Entry 4A0V (electron microscopy, 10.70 A resolution (very low resolution: no residue pairs are listed; an interface is given only as per-side residue counts)); this record covers chains J and N of the 16 polymer chains in the assembly.

Chain J (and N):
Name: T-complex protein 1 subunit beta
From: Bos taurus
Notes: chain N of this document is another copy of the same molecule, construct and numbering; everything in this record applies to it too
UniProt: Q3ZBH0 (TCPB_BOVIN); residues 1-513 here correspond to UniProt positions 14-526 (UniProt number = residue number + 13)
Sequence (513 residues; each row starts with the number of its first residue):
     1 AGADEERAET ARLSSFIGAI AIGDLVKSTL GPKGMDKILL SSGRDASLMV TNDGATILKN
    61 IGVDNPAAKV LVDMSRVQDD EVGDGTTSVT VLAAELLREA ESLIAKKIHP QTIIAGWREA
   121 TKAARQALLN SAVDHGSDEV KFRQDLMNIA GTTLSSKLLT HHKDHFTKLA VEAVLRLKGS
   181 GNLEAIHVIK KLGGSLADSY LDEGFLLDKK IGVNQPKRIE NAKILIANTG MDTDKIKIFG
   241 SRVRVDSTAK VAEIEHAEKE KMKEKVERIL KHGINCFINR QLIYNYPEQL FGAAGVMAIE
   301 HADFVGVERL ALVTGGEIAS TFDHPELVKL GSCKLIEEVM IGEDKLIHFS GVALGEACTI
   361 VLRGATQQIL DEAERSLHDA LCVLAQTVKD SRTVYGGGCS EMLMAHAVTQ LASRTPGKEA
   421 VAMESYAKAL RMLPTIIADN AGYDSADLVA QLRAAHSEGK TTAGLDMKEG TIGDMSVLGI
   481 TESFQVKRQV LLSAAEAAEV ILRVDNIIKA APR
Curated features (UniProtKB/Swiss-Prot):
  - binding site (ADP): Gly31, Gly85, Thr86, Thr87, Ser88, Ser155, Ser156, Gly397, Glu482, Lys487
  - binding site (ATP): Gly31, Gly85, Thr86, Thr87, Glu482, Lys487
  - binding site (Mg(2+)): Asp84
  - modified residue: Ser47 (Phosphoserine), Lys141 (N6-acetyllysine), Lys168 (N6-acetyllysine), Ser247 (Phosphoserine), Thr248 (Phosphothreonine)
  - cross-link: Lys235 (Glycyl lysine isopeptide (Lys-Gly) (interchain with G-Cter in SUMO2))

Chain J / chain N interface:
At this resolution (11 A) residue pairs are not listed: 17 residues of chain J and 17 of chain N lie at the interface.

In short:
Chain J and chain N each contribute 17 residues to their interface. From UniProt: 10 ADP-binding residues, 6
ATP-binding residues and Mg2+-binding residue Asp84(J) on chain J.
Both chains are T-complex protein 1 subunit beta (Bos taurus). Entry 4A0V (model refined against the
Symmetry-free cryo-EM map of TRiC-AMP-PNP) was determined by electron microscopy together with 4A0O, 4A0W and
4A13 from the same study.
